PDB entry 1VST | X-ray diffraction, 2.80 A resolution | chain A

# Chain A
Molecule: Uracil phosphoribosyltransferase
Organism: Sulfolobus solfataricus
Notes: EC 2.4.2.9
Reference sequence: Q980Q4 (UPP_SULSO); numbering as in UniProt (aligned over 1-216)
Sequence (216 residues; numbered 1 to 216; the number before each row is that of its first residue):
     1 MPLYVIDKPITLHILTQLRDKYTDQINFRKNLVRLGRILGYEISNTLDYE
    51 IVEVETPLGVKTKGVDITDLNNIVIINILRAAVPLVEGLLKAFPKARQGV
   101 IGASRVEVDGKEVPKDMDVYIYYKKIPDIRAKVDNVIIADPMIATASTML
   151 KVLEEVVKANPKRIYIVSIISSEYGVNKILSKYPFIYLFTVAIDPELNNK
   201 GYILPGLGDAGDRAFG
Disordered / not traced: 1
Curated features (UniProtKB/Swiss-Prot):
  - binding site (CTP): R29, K30, R37, E87 to A96
  - binding site (GTP): K30 to R34
  - binding site (5-phospho-alpha-D-ribose 1-diphosphate): R80, R105, D140 to T148, D209
  - binding site (uracil): I203, G208 to A210
Residues lining bound ligands:
  - GTP (guanosine-5'-triphosphate): I26, N27, K30, R34, R37, L90, K91, P94
  - 1-O-pyrophosphono-5-O-phosphono-ribose (PRP; 1-O-pyrophosphono-5-O-phosphono-alpha-D-ribofuranose): I78, L79, R80, A81, R105, M117, Y123, K125, D140, M142, I143, A144, T145, A146, S147, T148, G201, D209, G211

# Summary
Chain A binds GTP and 1-O-pyrophosphono-5-O-phosphono-ribose. UniProt lists 13 CTP-binding residues, 5
GTP-binding residues, 12 residues binding 5-phospho-alpha-D-ribose 1-diphosphate and 4 uracil-binding
residues.
Chain A is Uracil phosphoribosyltransferase (Sulfolobus solfataricus); the structure, Symmetric Sulfolobus
solfataricus uracil phosphoribosyltransferase with bound PRPP and GTP, was determined by X-ray diffraction
(same publication as 3G6W).
